PDB entry 9DNV | X-ray diffraction, 2.40 A resolution | chain A

== Chain A ==
Protein: Papain-like protease nsp3
Organism: Severe acute respiratory syndrome coronavirus 2
Notes: EC 3.4.19.12, 3.4.22.-
UniProt: P0DTD1 (R1AB_SARS2); residues 1-315 here correspond to UniProt positions 1564-1878 (UniProt number = residue number + 1563)
Amino-acid sequence (318 residues; row label = number of the first residue in the row; numbers below 1 keep their minus sign (Ser-2 is residue -2)):
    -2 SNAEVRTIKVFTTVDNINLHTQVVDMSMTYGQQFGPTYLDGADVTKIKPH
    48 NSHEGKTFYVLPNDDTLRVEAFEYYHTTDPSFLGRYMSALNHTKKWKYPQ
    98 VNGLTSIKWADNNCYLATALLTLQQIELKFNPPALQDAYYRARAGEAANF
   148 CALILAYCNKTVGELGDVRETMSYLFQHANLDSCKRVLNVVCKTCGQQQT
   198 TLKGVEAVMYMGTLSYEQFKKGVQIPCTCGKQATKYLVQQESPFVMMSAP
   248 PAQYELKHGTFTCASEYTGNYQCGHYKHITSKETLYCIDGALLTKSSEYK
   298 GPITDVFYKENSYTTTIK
Unresolved in the structure: -2 to 3, 228, 315
Differences from the reference sequence: expression tag (-2 to 0)
UniProt features mapped onto this chain:
  - zinc finger: Cys189 to Cys226 (C4-type)
  - active site (For PL-PRO activity): Cys111, His272, Asp286
  - binding site (Zn(2+)): Cys189, Cys192, Cys224, Cys226
Metal / ion sites: Zn2+ site 1: Asp62, His73; Zn2+ site 2: His89, Asp108, Cys270; Zn2+ site 3: Cys111, His272; Zn2+ site 4 near His175 (its only coordinating residue here); Zn2+ site 5: Cys189, Cys192, Cys224, Cys226; Zn2+ site 6 near Cys192 (its only coordinating residue here)
Residues lining bound ligands: A1BEH (2-methyl-5-[(1R,4S)-5-methyl-2,5-diazabicyclo[2.2.1]heptan-2-yl]-N-{(1R)-1-[(2P)-2-(1-methyl-1H-pyrazol-4-yl)quinolin-4-yl]ethyl}benzamide): Leu162, Gly163, Asp164, Arg166, Glu167, Met208, Pro247, Pro248, Tyr264, Asn267, Tyr268, Gln269, Tyr273, Thr301
From the paper describing this entry:
  - binding site for A1BEH: Asp164, Glu167, Met208, Pro247, Pro248, Tyr264, Tyr268, Gln269
  - catalytic residues: Cys111, His272, Asp286 (citing earlier work)

== In short ==
Bound to chain A: compound A1BEH. Asp62 and His73 coordinate Zn2+ site 1. His89, Asp108 and Cys270 coordinate
Zn2+ site 2. UniProt lists 3 active-site residues and 4 Zn2+-binding residues. From the paper: catalytic
residues Cys111, His272 and Asp286; a binding site for A1BEH at Asp164, Glu167 and Met208 among others.
Chain A is Papain-like protease nsp3 (Severe acute respiratory syndrome coronavirus 2); the structure,
SARS-CoV-2 papain-like protease (PLpro) with inhibitor Jun13308, was determined by X-ray diffraction,
deposited together with 9DNU, 9DO1, 9DO3, 9DO5 and 9DOI.
